Entry 3UT5 (X-ray diffraction, 2.73 A resolution); this record covers chains D and E of the 6 polymer chains in the assembly.

== Chain D ==
Protein: Tubulin beta chain
Organism: Ovis aries
Reference sequence: D0VWY9 (D0VWY9_SHEEP); the author numbering skips numbers that UniProt does not, so the offset changes along the chain: 1-44 = UniProt 1-44; 47-360 = UniProt 45-358; 369-455 = UniProt 359-445
Chain sequence (445 residues; numbered 1 to 455; 10 numbers in that range are skipped by the numbering (no residue carries them; nothing is unmodelled there); the number before each row is that of its first residue):
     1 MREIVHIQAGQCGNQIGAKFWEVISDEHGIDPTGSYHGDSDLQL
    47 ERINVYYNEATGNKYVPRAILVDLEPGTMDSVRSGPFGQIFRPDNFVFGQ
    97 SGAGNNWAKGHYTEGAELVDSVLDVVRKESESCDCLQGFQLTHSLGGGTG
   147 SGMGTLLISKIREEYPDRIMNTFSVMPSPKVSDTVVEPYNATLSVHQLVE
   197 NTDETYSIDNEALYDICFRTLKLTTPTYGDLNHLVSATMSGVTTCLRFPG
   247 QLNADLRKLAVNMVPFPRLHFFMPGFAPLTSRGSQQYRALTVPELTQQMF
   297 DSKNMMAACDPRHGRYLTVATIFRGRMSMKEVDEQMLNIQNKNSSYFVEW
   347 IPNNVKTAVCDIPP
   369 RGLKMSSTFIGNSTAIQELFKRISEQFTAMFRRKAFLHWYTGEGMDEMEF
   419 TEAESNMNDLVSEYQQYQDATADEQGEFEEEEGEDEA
Disordered / not traced: 443-455
Small-molecule neighbours:
  - GDP (guanosine-5'-diphosphate): Gly10, Gln11, Cys12, Gln15, Ile16, Asp69, Ala99, Asn101, Ser140, Gly142, Gly143, Gly144, Thr145, Gly146, Ser147, Val171, Pro173, Val177, Ser178, Asp179, Glu183, Asn206, Leu209, Tyr224, Leu227, Asn228
  - colchicine (LOC; N-[(7S)-1,2,3,10-tetramethoxy-9-oxo-6,7-dihydro-5H-benzo[d]heptalen-7-yl]ethanamide): Val238, Cys241, Leu242, Gln247, Ala250, Asp251, Lys254, Leu255, Asn258, Met259, Val315, Ala316, Asn349, Asn350, Val351, Lys352, Thr353, Ala354, Ile378

== Chain E ==
Protein: Stathmin-4
Organism: Rattus norvegicus
Reference sequence: P63043 (STMN4_RAT); residues 5-145 here correspond to UniProt positions 49-189 (UniProt number = residue number + 44)
Chain sequence (142 residues; each row starts with the number of its first residue):
     4 ADMEVIELNKATSGQSWEVILKPPSFDGVPEFNASLPRRRDPSLEEIQKK
    54 LEAAEERRKYQEAELLKHLAEKREHEREVIQKAIEENNNFIKMAKEKLAQ
   104 KMESNKENREAHLAAMLERLQEKDKHAEEVRKNKELKEEASR
Disordered / not traced: 35-40, 142-145
Construct notes: expression tag (4); engineered mutation Ala14 (Cys58 in P63043), Trp20 (Phe64 in P63043)
Swiss-Prot annotation at these positions:
  - modified residue: Ser46 (Phosphoserine)

== Chain D / chain E interface ==
Residue-residue contacts (24; chain D residue first):
  Tyr108(D) - His129(E)
  Tyr108(D) - Ala130(E)  hydrophobic
  Tyr108(D) - Val133(E)  hydrophobic
  Tyr108(D) - Arg134(E)
  Thr109(D) - Lys137(E)
  Ala112(D) - Arg134(E)
  Ser155(D) - Leu123(E)
  Arg158(D) - Met119(E)
  Arg158(D) - Leu123(E)
  Glu159(D) - Leu120(E)
  Glu159(D) - Leu123(E)
  Glu159(D) - Gln124(E)
  Glu159(D) - Asp127(E)
  Pro162(D) - Leu116(E)  hydrophobic
  Gln193(D) - Lys126(E)  hydrogen bond
  Asn197(D) - Leu123(E)
  Asn197(D) - Lys126(E)
  Gly410(D) - Lys137(E)
  Glu411(D) - Val133(E)
  Glu411(D) - Lys137(E)  salt bridge
  Gly412(D) - Val133(E)
  Gly412(D) - Asn136(E)  hydrogen bond (backbone-side chain)
  Gly412(D) - Lys137(E)
  Glu417(D) - His129(E)  salt bridge
Other interface residues (no listed pair), chain D (17 interface residues in all): Lys156, Asp163, Glu196, Met413
Other interface residues (no listed pair), chain E (14 interface residues in all): Arg112

== In short ==
17 residues of chain D and 14 residues of chain E are in contact, with 2 hydrogen bonds and 2 salt bridges.
Polar contacts include Glu411(D)-Lys137(E), Glu417(D)-His129(E) and Gln193(D)-Lys126(E). Chain D binds GDP and
colchicine.
Chain D is Tubulin beta chain (Ovis aries) and chain E is Stathmin-4 (Rattus norvegicus); the structure,
Tubulin-Colchicine-Ustiloxin: Stathmin-like domain complex, was determined by X-ray diffraction (same
publication as 4EB6).
